PDB entry 3J2W | electron microscopy, 5.00 A resolution (low resolution: residue-level contacts below are approximate; hydrogen-bond / salt-bridge calls are withheld) | chains E and Q of the 20 polymer chains in the assembly

[Chain E]
Molecule: Glycoprotein E1
Organism: Chikungunya virus
UniProtKB: Q5XXP3 (POLS_CHIK3); residues 394-439 here correspond to UniProt positions 1203-1248 (UniProt number = residue number + 809)
Chain sequence (46 residues; row label = number of the first residue in the row):
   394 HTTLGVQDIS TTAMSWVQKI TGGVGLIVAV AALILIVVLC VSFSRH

[Chain Q]
Molecule: Glycoprotein E2
Organism: Chikungunya virus
UniProtKB: Q5XXP3 (POLS_CHIK3); residues 843-923 here correspond to UniProt positions 668-748 (UniProt number = residue number - 175)
Chain sequence (81 residues; row label = number of the first residue in the row):
   843 STNGTAHGHP HEIILYYYEL YPTMTVVIVS VASFVLLSMV GTAVGMCVCA RRRCITPYEL
   903 TPGATVPFLL SLLCCVRTTK A

[How chain E and chain Q interact]
Pairs across the interface (28; chain E residue first):
  Thr-396(E) with Leu-862(Q)
  Val-399(E) with Met-866(Q)
  Ala-406(E) with His-849(Q)
  Thr-414(E) with Val-877(Q)
  Gly-415(E) with Val-877(Q)
  Val-417(E) with Met-881(Q); Thr-884(Q)
  Gly-418(E) with Met-881(Q); Thr-884(Q)
  Val-421(E) with Met-881(Q); Gly-883(Q); Thr-884(Q); Ala-885(Q)
  Ala-424(E) with Met-888(Q); Cys-891(Q)
  Ala-425(E) with Cys-891(Q); Arg-894(Q)
  Ile-427(E) with Arg-895(Q)
  Leu-428(E) with Gly-887(Q); Met-888(Q); Val-890(Q); Cys-891(Q); Ala-892(Q); Arg-894(Q)
  Ile-429(E) with Arg-894(Q)
  Val-431(E) with Arg-894(Q)
  Leu-432(E) with Arg-894(Q)
  Arg-438(E) with Thr-898(Q)
Interface residues without a listed pair, chain E (21 interface residues in all): Leu-397, Ser-403, Val-410, Ile-420, Ala-422
Interface residues without a listed pair, chain Q (18 interface residues in all): Ile-855, Ser-880

[Summary]
The interface between chain E and chain Q involves 21 residues on one side and 18 on the other.
Here chain E is Glycoprotein E1 and chain Q is Glycoprotein E2, both from Chikungunya virus. Entry 3J2W
(Electron cryo-microscopy of Chikungunya virus) was determined by electron microscopy, deposited together with
3J2X and 3J30.
